5JWS - chain A; structure by X-ray diffraction, 1.65 A resolution.

[Chain A]
Name: Endolysin
Organism: Enterobacteria phage T4 sensu lato
Notes: EC 3.2.1.17
Reference sequence: P00720 (ENLYS_BPT4); residues 1-164 here = UniProt positions 1-164
Amino-acid sequence (164 residues; row label = number of the first residue in the row):
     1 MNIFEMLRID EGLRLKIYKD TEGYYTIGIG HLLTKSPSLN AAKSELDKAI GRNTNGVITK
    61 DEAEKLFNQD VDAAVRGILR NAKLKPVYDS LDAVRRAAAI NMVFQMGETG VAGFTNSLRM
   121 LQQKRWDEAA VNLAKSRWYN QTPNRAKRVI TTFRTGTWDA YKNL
Unresolved in the structure: 162-164
Sequence notes: engineered mutation Gly12 (Arg in P00720), Thr54 (Cys in P00720), Ala97 (Cys in P00720), Ala99 (Leu in P00720), Arg137 (Ile in P00720)
UniProt features mapped onto this chain:
  - active site (Proton donor/acceptor): Glu11, Asp20
  - binding site (substrate): Leu32, Phe104, Ser117, Asn132
Small-molecule neighbours: 2-ethyl-1,2-dihydro-1,2-azaborinine (6OQ): Ile78, Leu84, Val87, Tyr88, Leu91, Ala99, Met102, Val103, Val111, Phe114, Leu118, Leu121, Leu133, Phe153

[Overview]
Chain A binds 2-ethyl-1,2-dihydro-1,2-azaborinine. Curated annotation (UniProt) lists active-site residues
Glu11 and Asp20 and 4 substrate-binding residues.
Chain A is Endolysin (Enterobacteria phage T4 sensu lato); the structure, T4 Lysozyme L99A with
1-Hydro-2-ethyl-1,2-azaborine Bound, was determined by X-ray diffraction (same publication as 5JWT, 5JWU, 5JWV
and 5JWW).
